7BG8 - chains C and B of the 4 polymer chains in the assembly; structure by electron microscopy, 4.00 A resolution.

== Chain C ==
Molecule: Structural polyprotein
Source organism: Kashmir bee virus
UniProtKB: Q80AG2 (Q80AG2_9VIRU); the construct has insertions or renumbered stretches relative to UniProt, so the offset changes along the chain: 1-105 = UniProt 381-485; 110-299 = UniProt 491-680
Sequence (300 residues; numbered 1 to 299 plus 5 insertion-coded residues; 4 numbers in that range are skipped by the numbering (no residue carries them; nothing is unmodelled there); the number before each row is that of its first residue; a row labelled like 105A-105E holds insertion residues (105A, then the next letters in order)):
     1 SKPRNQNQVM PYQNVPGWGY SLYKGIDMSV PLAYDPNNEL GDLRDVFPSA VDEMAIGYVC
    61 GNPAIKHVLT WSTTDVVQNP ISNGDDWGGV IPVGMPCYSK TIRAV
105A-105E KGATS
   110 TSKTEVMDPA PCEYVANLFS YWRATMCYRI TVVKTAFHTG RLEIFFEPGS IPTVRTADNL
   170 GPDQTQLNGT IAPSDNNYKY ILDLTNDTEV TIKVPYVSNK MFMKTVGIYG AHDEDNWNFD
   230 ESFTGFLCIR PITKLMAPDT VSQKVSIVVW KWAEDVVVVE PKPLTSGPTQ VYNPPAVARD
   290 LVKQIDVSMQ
Disordered / not traced: 54, 105A-105E, 292-299

== Chain B ==
Molecule: Structural polyprotein
Source organism: Kashmir bee virus
UniProtKB: Q80AG2 (Q80AG2_9VIRU); residues 2-312 here correspond to UniProt positions 1-311 (UniProt number = residue number - 1)
Sequence (311 residues; each row starts with the number of its first residue):
     2 ADNQENDSTN VHNTKLASTS AENAIEKEQI TTFHDVETPN RIDTPMAQDT SSARSMDDTH
    62 SIIQFLQRPV LIDNIEIVAG TTADNNTALS RYVLDRTNPQ KYIKQWTLPS TVLKAGGKAQ
   122 KLANFKYLRC DVQVKIVLNA NPFIAGRLYL AYSPYDDKVA PERRIIYTSR AGVTGYPGVE
   182 LDFQLDNSVE MTIPYASFQE AYDLVSGNED FVQLYLFTIA PVLGPSAESA NSKVDLSVYM
   242 WLDNISLVIP TYRLNPNLPT GQTLTRIVQN SDSDKLKEAL KIAKSKNPSG YKYIMGVLEQ
   302 YNPSVKQVSM Q
Disordered / not traced: 2-61, 259-312

== Chain C / chain B interface ==
Contacting residue pairs (59):
  Pro48(C) - Pro195(B)  hydrophobic
  Asn62(C) - Gly176(B)
  Ala64(C) - Ala172(B)
  Ile65(C) - Ala172(B)
  Ile65(C) - Thr175(B)
  Ile65(C) - Ile220(B)  hydrophobic
  Lys66(C) - Arg92(B)  hydrogen bond (backbone-side chain)
  Lys66(C) - Arg171(B)
  His67(C) - Arg92(B)
  His67(C) - Arg171(B)
  Val68(C) - Arg171(B)
  Ser99(C) - Arg92(B)
  Ser99(C) - Tyr93(B)
  Lys100(C) - Tyr93(B)  hydrogen bond (backbone-side chain)
  Thr101(C) - Tyr93(B)  hydrogen bond (backbone-side chain)
  Arg103(C) - Asp96(B)  salt bridge
  Val115(C) - Tyr93(B)
  Val115(C) - Leu95(B)  hydrophobic
  Met116(C) - Tyr93(B)
  Asp117(C) - Arg92(B)  salt bridge
  Asp117(C) - Tyr93(B)  hydrogen bond
  Pro118(C) - Ala172(B)
  Arg138(C) - Glu181(B)  salt bridge
  Thr140(C) - Arg148(B)
  Val141(C) - Arg148(B)  hydrogen bond (backbone-side chain)
  Val142(C) - Ala146(B)
  Val142(C) - Gly147(B)
  Val142(C) - Arg148(B)
  Lys143(C) - Ala146(B)
  Lys143(C) - Gln185(B)
  Thr144(C) - Pro143(B)
  Thr144(C) - Ile145(B)
  Thr144(C) - Ala146(B)
  Phe146(C) - Phe144(B)  hydrophobic
  Asp248(C) - Pro226(B)
  Asp248(C) - Ser227(B)  hydrogen bond
  Thr249(C) - Pro226(B)
  Val250(C) - Phe144(B)  hydrophobic
  Val250(C) - Gly225(B)
  Val250(C) - Pro226(B)
  Ser251(C) - Leu224(B)
  Ser251(C) - Gly225(B)  hydrogen bond (side chain-backbone)
  Ser251(C) - Pro226(B)
  Lys253(C) - Leu224(B)
  Ser255(C) - Ala221(B)
  Val257(C) - Ile220(B)  hydrophobic
  Trp259(C) - Tyr150(B)  hydrophobic
  Trp259(C) - Thr175(B)
  Trp259(C) - Glu181(B)
  Tyr281(C) - Val94(B)
  Tyr281(C) - Leu95(B)  hydrogen bond (side chain-backbone)
  Asn282(C) - Glu163(B)
  Pro283(C) - Arg97(B)  hydrogen bond (backbone-side chain)
  Pro283(C) - Tyr168(B)
  Pro284(C) - Leu95(B)
  Pro284(C) - Arg97(B)  hydrogen bond (backbone-side chain)
  Ala285(C) - Arg97(B)
  Ala287(C) - Asp96(B)
  Ala287(C) - Thr98(B)
Other interface residues (no listed pair), chain C (39 interface residues in all): Pro63, Tyr98, Gln252
Other interface residues (no listed pair), chain B (32 interface residues in all): Ser170, Gly173, Asp183

== Summary ==
39 residues of chain C face 32 of chain B across their interface; the contacts include 10 hydrogen bonds and 3
salt bridges. Polar pairs include Arg103(C)-Asp96(B), Asp117(C)-Arg92(B) and Arg138(C)-Glu181(B).
Chain C is Structural polyprotein and chain B is Structural polyprotein, both from Kashmir bee virus; the
structure, KBV activated particle at acidic pH, was determined by electron microscopy together with 7BE9, 7BGK
and 7BC3 from the same study.
